PDB entry 3J2N | electron microscopy, 16.00 A resolution (very low resolution: no residue pairs are listed; an interface is given only as per-side residue counts) | chains A and F of the 12 polymer chains in the assembly

Chain A (and F):
Name: Tail connector protein Gp15
Organism: Enterobacteria phage T4
Notes: chain F of this document is another copy of the same molecule, construct and numbering; everything in this record applies to it too
Reference sequence: P11112 (VG15_BPT4); residues 1-272 here = UniProt positions 1-272
Amino-acid sequence (272 residues; numbered 1 to 272; the number before each row is that of its first residue):
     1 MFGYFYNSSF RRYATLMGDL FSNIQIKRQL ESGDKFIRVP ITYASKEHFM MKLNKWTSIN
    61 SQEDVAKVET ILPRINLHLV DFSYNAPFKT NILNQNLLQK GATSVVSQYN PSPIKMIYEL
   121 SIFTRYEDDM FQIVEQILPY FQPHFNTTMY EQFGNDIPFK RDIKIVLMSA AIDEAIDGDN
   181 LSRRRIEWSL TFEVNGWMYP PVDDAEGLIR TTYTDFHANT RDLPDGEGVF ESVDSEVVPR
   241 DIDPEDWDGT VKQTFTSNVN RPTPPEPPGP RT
Disordered / not traced: 1-2, 88-104, 179-182, 235-272

Chain A / chain F interface:
At this resolution (16 A) residue pairs are not listed: 29 residues of chain A and 23 of chain F lie at the interface.

In short:
The interface between chain A and chain F involves 29 residues on one side and 23 on the other.
Chain A and chain F are both Tail connector protein Gp15 (Enterobacteria phage T4); the structure, The X-ray
structure of the gp15 hexamer and the model of the gp18 protein fitted into ..., was determined by electron
microscopy (same publication as 3J2M, 3J2O, 4HUD and 4HUH).
